PDB entry 9ARW | electron microscopy, 3.80 A resolution | chains C and D of the 8 polymer chains in the assembly

[Chain C (and D)]
Molecule: Type III-B CRISPR module RAMP protein Cmr4
Organism: Dissulfurispira thermophila
Notes: chain D of this document is another copy of the same molecule, construct and numbering; everything in this record applies to it too
UniProtKB: A0A7G1H376 (A0A7G1H376_9BACT); numbering as in UniProt (aligned over 1-315)
Amino-acid sequence (315 residues; each row starts with the number of its first residue):
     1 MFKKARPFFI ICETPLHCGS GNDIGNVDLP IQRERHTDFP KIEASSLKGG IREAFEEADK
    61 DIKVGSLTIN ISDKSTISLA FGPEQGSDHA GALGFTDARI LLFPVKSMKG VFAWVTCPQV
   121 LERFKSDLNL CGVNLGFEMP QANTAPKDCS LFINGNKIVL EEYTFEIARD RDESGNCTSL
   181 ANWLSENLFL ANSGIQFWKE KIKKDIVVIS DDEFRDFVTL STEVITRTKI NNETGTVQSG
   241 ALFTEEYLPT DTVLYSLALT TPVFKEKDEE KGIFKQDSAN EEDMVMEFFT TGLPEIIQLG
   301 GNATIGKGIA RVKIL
Disordered / not traced: 1-4, 84-89, 94-95, 191-195, 228-241, 262-271 (chain D: 85-90, 229-241)

[Chain C / chain D interface]
Contacting residue pairs (26):
  Glu-13(C) / Arg-99(D)  hydrogen bond (backbone-side chain)
  Thr-14(C) / Arg-99(D)
  Pro-104(C) / His-36(D)
  Lys-106(C) / His-36(D)
  Lys-106(C) / Asp-38(D)
  Lys-106(C) / Arg-215(D)
  Ser-107(C) / Arg-215(D)  hydrogen bond (backbone-side chain)
  Met-108(C) / Arg-215(D)  hydrogen bond (backbone-side chain)
  Val-111(C) / His-36(D)
  Val-111(C) / Asp-211(D)
  Phe-112(C) / His-36(D)
  Phe-197(C) / Glu-122(D)
  Trp-198(C) / Arg-123(D)
  Leu-220(C) / Arg-35(D)
  Thr-250(C) / His-36(D)
  Gln-298(C) / Met-1(D)
  Thr-304(C) / Lys-48(D)  hydrogen bond (backbone-side chain)
  Thr-304(C) / Leu-93(D)
  Thr-304(C) / Gly-94(D)
  Thr-304(C) / Phe-95(D)
  Ile-305(C) / Ala-44(D)
  Ile-305(C) / Lys-48(D)
  Ile-305(C) / Phe-95(D)
  Gly-306(C) / Phe-95(D)  hydrogen bond (backbone-backbone)
  Gly-306(C) / Leu-259(D)
  Ile-309(C) / Phe-2(D)  hydrophobic
Also at the interface, not in a pair above, chain C (22 interface residues in all): Lys-109, Ser-221, Ile-225, Asp-251, Lys-307
Also at the interface, not in a pair above, chain D (21 interface residues in all): Gln-32, Thr-37, Glu-43, Thr-96, Gln-119

[In short]
22 residues of chain C face 21 of chain D across their interface, with 5 hydrogen bonds. Polar pairs include
Glu-13(C)/Arg-99(D), Ser-107(C)/Arg-215(D) and Met-108(C)/Arg-215(D).
Chain C and chain D are both Type III-B CRISPR module RAMP protein Cmr4 (Dissulfurispira thermophila); the
structure, Structure of the guideless DtCmr Type III CRISPR complex, was determined by electron microscopy.
